Entry 1VQP (X-ray diffraction, 2.25 A resolution); this record covers chains 0 and 3 of the 32 polymer chains in the assembly.

== Chain 0 ==
Molecule: 23S ribosomal RNA
Organism: Haloarcula marismortui
Sequence (2922 nucleotides; numbered 2 to 2923; the number before each row is that of its first residue):
     2 UUGGCUACUA UGCCAGCUGG UGGAUUGCUC GGCUCAGGCG CUGAUGAAGG ACGUGCCAAG
    62 CUGCGAUAAG CCAUGGGGAG CCGCACGGAG GCGAAGAACC AUGGAUUUCC GAAUGAGAAU
   122 CUCUCUAACA AUUGCUUCGC GCAAUGAGGA ACCCCGAGAA CUGAAACAUC UCAGUAUCGG
   182 GAGGAACAGA AAACGCAAUG UGAUGUCGUU AGUAACCGCG AGUGAACGCG AUACAGCCCA
   242 AACCGAAGCC CUCACGGGCA AUGUGGUGUC AGGGCUACCU CUCAUCAGCC GACCGUCUCG
   302 ACGAAGUCUC UUGGAACAGA GCGUGAUACA GGGUGACAAC CCCGUACUCG AGACCAGUAC
   362 GACGUGCGGU AGUGCCAGAG UAGCGGGGGU UGGAUAUCCC UCGCGAAUAA CGCAGGCAUC
   422 GACUGCGAAG GCUAAACACA ACCUGAGACC GAUAGUGAAC AAGUAGUGUG AACGAACGCU
   482 GCAAAGUACC CUCAGAAGGG AGGCGAAAUA GAGCAUGAAA UCAGUUGGCG AUCGAGCGAC
   542 AGGGCAUACA AGGUCCCUCG ACGAAUGACC GACGCGCGAG CGUCCAGUAA GACUCACGGG
   602 AAGCCGAUGU UCUGUCGUAC GUUUUGAAAA ACGAGCCAGG GAGUGUGUCU GCAUGGCAAG
   662 UCUAACCGGA GUAUCCGGGG AGGCACAGGG AAACCGACAU GGCCGCAGGG CUUUGCCCGA
   722 GGGCCGCCGU CUUCAAGGGC GGGGAGCCAU GUGGACACGA CCCGAAUCCG GACGAUCUAC
   782 GCAUGGACAA GAUGAAGCGU GCCGAAAGGC ACGUGGAAGU CUGUUAGAGU UGGUGUCCUA
   842 CAAUACCCUC UCGUGAUCUA UGUGUAGGGG UGAAAGGCCC AUCGAGUCCG GCAACAGCUG
   902 GUUCCAAUCG AAACAUGUCG AAGCAUGACC UCCGCCGAGG UAGUCUGUGA GGUAGAGCGA
   962 CCGAUUGGUG UGUCCGCCUC CGAGAGGAGU CGGCACACCU GUCAAACUCC AAACUUACAG
  1022 ACGCCGUUUG ACGCGGGGAU UCCGGUGCGC GGGGUAAGCC UGUGUACCAG GAGGGGAACA
  1082 ACCCAGAGAU AGGUUAAGGU CCCCAAGUGU GGAUUAAGUG UAAUCCUCUG AAGGUGGUCU
  1142 CGAGCCCUAG ACAGCCGGGA GGUGAGCUUA GAAGCAGCUA CCCUCUAAGA AAAGCGUAAC
  1202 AGCUUACCGG CCGAGGUUUG AGGCGCCCAA AAUGAUCGGG ACUCAAAUCC ACCACCGAGA
  1262 CCUGUCCGUA CCACUCAUAC UGGUAAUCGA GUAGAUUGGC GCUCUAAUUG GAUGGAAGUA
  1322 GGGGUGAAAA CUCCUAUGGA CCGAUUAGUG ACGAAAAUCC UGGCCAUAGU AGCAGCGAUA
  1382 GUCGGGUGAG AACCCCGACG GCCUAAUGGA UAAGGGUUCC UCAGCACUGC UGAUCAGCUG
  1442 AGGGUUAGCC GGUCCUAAGU CAUACCGCAA CUCGACUAUG ACGAAAUGGG AAACGGGUUA
  1502 AUAUUCCCGU GCCACUAUGC AGUGAAAGUU GACGCCCUGG GGUCGAUCAC GCUGGGCAUU
  1562 CGCCCAGUCG AACCGUCCAA CUCCGUGGAA GCCGUAAUGG CAGGAAGCGG ACGAACGGCG
  1622 GCAUAGGGAA ACGUGAUUCA ACCUGGGGCC CAUGAAAAGA CGAGCAUAGU GUCCGUACCG
  1682 AGAACCGACA CAGGUGUCCA UGGCGGCGAA AGCCAAGGCC UGUCGGGAGC AACCAACGUU
  1742 AGGGAAUUCG GCAAGUUAGU CCCGUACCUU CGGAAGAAGG GAUGCCUGCU CCGGAACGGA
  1802 GCAGGUCGCA GUGACUCGGA AGCUCGGACU GUCUAGUAAC AACAUAGGUG ACCGCAAAUC
  1862 CGCAAGGACU CGUACGGUCA CUGAAUCCUG CCCAGUGCAG GUAUCUGAAC ACCUCGUACA
  1922 AGAGGACGAA GGACCUGUCA ACGGCGGGGG UAACUAUGAC CCUCUUAAGG UAGCGUAGUA
  1982 CCUUGCCGCA UCAGUAGCGG CUUGCAUGAA UGGAUUAACC AGAGCUUCAC UGUCCCAACG
  2042 UUGGGCCCGG UGAACUGUAC AUUCCAGUGC GGAGUCUGGA GACACCCAGG GGGAAGCGAA
  2102 GACCCUAUGG AGCUUUACUG CAGGCUGUCG CUGAGACGUG GUCGCCGAUG UGCAGCAUAG
  2162 GUAGGAGACA CUACACAGGU ACCCGCGCUA GCGGGCCACC GAGUCAACAG UGAAAUACUA
  2222 CCCGUCGGUG ACUGCGACUC UCACUCCGGG AGGAGGACAC CGAUAGCCGG GCAGUUUGAC
  2282 UGGGGCGGUA CGCGCUCGAA AAGAUAUCGA GCGCGCCCUA UGGCUAUCUC AGCCGGGACA
  2342 GAGACCCGGC GAAGAGUGCA AGAGCAAAAG AUAGCUUGAC AGUGUUCUUC CCAACGAGGA
  2402 ACGCUGACGC GAAAGCGUGG UCUAGCGAAC CAAUUAGCCU GCUUGAUGCG GGCAAUUGAU
  2462 GACAGAAAAG CUACCCUAGG GAUAACAGAG UCGUCACUCG CAAGAGCACA UAUCGACCGA
  2522 GUGGCUUGCU ACCUCGAUGU CGGUUCCCUC CAUCCUGCCC GUGCAGAAGC GGGCAAGGGU
  2582 GAGGUUGUUC GCCUAUUAAA GGAGGUCGUG AGCUGGGUUU AGACCGUCGU GAGACAGGUC
  2642 GGCUGCUAUC UACUGGGUGU GUAAUGGUGU CUGACAAGAA CGACCGUAUA GUACGAGAGG
  2702 AACUACGGUU GGUGGCCACU GGUGUACCGG UUGUUCGAGA GAGCACGUGC CGGGUAGCCA
  2762 CGCCACACGG GGUAAGAGCU GAACGCAUCU AAGCUCGAAA CCCACUUGGA AAAGAGACAC
  2822 CGCCGAGGUC CCGCGUACAA GACGCGGUCG AUAGACUCGG GGUGUGCGCG UCGAGGUAAC
  2882 GAGACGUUAA GCCCACGAGC ACUAACAGAC CAAAGCCAUC AU
Not modelled in the structure: 2-9, 126-127, 715, 971-998, 1560, 1952-1963, 2137-2236, 2339-2343, 2665-2666, 2915-2923
Modified residues: 1MA (6-hydro-1-methyladenosine-5'-monophosphate) at position 628, OMU (o2'-methyluridine 5'-monophosphate) at position 2587, OMG (o2'-methylguanosine-5'-monophosphate) at position 2588, UR3 (3-methyluridine-5'-monophoshate) at position 2619, PSU (pseudouridine-5'-monophosphate) at position 2621
Sequence notes: modified residue (628, 2587-2588, 2619, 2621)
Metal / ion sites: Mg2+ site 1 near G28 (its only coordinating residue here); Sr2+ site 1: G33, C34, U457; Na+ site 1: C40, C443; Na+ site 2: G56, A59, G61; Sr2+ site 2: G84, C85 (shared with 1 residue of chain T); Sr2+ site 3: C85, A86, C87 (shared with 1 residue of chain T); Na+ site 3 near U107 (its only coordinating residue here); Mg2+ site 2 near U115 (its only coordinating residue here); Na+ site 4: C141, G142; Na+ site 5 near U146 (its only coordinating residue here); Sr2+ site 4: G147, A183 (shared with 1 residue of chain M); Mg2+ site 3: C162, U2276; 3 more K+ sites not listed; 76 more Mg2+ sites not listed; 56 more Na+ sites not listed; 87 more Sr2+ sites not listed

== Chain 3 ==
Protein: 50S ribosomal protein L44E
Organism: Haloarcula marismortui
UniProtKB: P32411 (RL44_HALMA); numbering as in UniProt (aligned over 1-92)
Amino-acid sequence (92 residues; numbered 1 to 92; the number before each row is that of its first residue):
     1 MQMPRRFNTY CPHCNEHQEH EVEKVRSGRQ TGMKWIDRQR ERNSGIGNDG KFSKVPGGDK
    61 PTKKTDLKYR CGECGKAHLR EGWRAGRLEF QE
Metal / ion sites: Cd2+: Cys-11, Cys-14, Cys-71, Cys-74; Sr2+ site 1: Arg-42 (shared with U391(0) of chain 0); Sr2+ site 2: Gly-45, Gly-47, Asp-49; Sr2+ site 3: Asp-59 (shared with U2461(0) of chain 0)

== Interface between chain 0 and chain 3 ==
Contacting residue pairs (123; chain 0 residue first):
  A169(0) with Asn-48(3), hydrogen bond to the sugar
  U170(0) with Asn-48(3), sugar contact; Gly-50(3), hydrogen bond to the sugar
  C218(0) with Trp-35(3), phosphate contact; Gln-39(3), hydrogen bond to the phosphate; Asn-43(3), hydrogen bond to the phosphate
  G219(0) with Gln-39(3), hydrogen bond to the phosphate; Lys-51(3), phosphate contact; Lys-54(3), hydrogen bond to the sugar
  C220(0) with Trp-35(3), base contact; Lys-51(3), salt bridge to the phosphate
  G389(0) with Ile-46(3), phosphate contact
  G390(0) with Gly-45(3), phosphate contact; Ile-46(3), hydrogen bond to the phosphate
  A395(0) with Trp-35(3), sugar contact; Arg-42(3), hydrogen bond to the phosphate
  U396(0) with Trp-35(3), phosphate contact; Arg-38(3), salt bridge to the phosphate; Arg-42(3), salt bridge to the phosphate
  C735(0) with Asn-15(3), base contact
  A1922(0) with Met-33(3), base contact
  G1923(0) with Thr-31(3), hydrogen bond to the sugar; Met-33(3), sugar contact
  A1924(0) with Arg-29(3), phosphate contact
  G1925(0) with Arg-29(3), salt bridge to the phosphate
  U2120(0) with Asn-48(3), hydrogen bond to the sugar; Ser-53(3), phosphate contact
  G2121(0) with Gly-47(3), hydrogen bond to the phosphate; Asn-48(3), phosphate contact; Ser-53(3), hydrogen bond to the phosphate
  C2122(0) with Ile-46(3), phosphate contact; Gly-47(3), hydrogen bond to the phosphate
  G2316(0) with Pro-61(3), sugar contact
  C2317(0) with Pro-61(3), phosphate contact; Thr-62(3), hydrogen bond to the phosphate; Arg-84(3), salt bridge to the phosphate
  C2318(0) with Ala-85(3), phosphate contact; Gly-86(3), hydrogen bond to the phosphate
  C2319(0) with Met-1(3), hydrogen bond to the phosphate
  U2320(0) with Met-1(3), phosphate contact; Gln-2(3), hydrogen bond to the phosphate; Pro-4(3), base contact; Gln-91(3), hydrogen bond to the sugar
  A2321(0) with Gln-91(3), hydrogen bond to the phosphate
  U2378(0) with Phe-7(3), sugar contact; Asn-8(3), hydrogen bond to the phosphate
  G2379(0) with Thr-9(3), hydrogen bond to the phosphate; His-17(3), salt bridge to the phosphate
  A2380(0) with Met-1(3), base contact; Trp-83(3), base contact
  C2381(0) with Thr-9(3), sugar contact; Tyr-10(3), sugar contact; Arg-80(3), phosphate contact
  A2382(0) with Tyr-10(3), sugar contact; Pro-12(3), sugar contact; Arg-80(3), salt bridge to the phosphate
  G2407(0) with Tyr-10(3), hydrogen bond to the sugar; Asn-15(3), hydrogen bond to the sugar
  A2408(0) with Tyr-10(3), sugar contact; Asn-15(3), sugar contact; Glu-16(3), sugar contact; His-17(3), hydrogen bond to the sugar
  C2409(0) with His-17(3), hydrogen bond to the sugar
  G2426(0) with Arg-84(3), phosphate contact
  C2427(0) with Lys-60(3), base contact; Arg-84(3), salt bridge to the phosphate
  G2428(0) with Lys-60(3), hydrogen bond to the base; Lys-64(3), salt bridge to the phosphate; Arg-84(3), salt bridge to the phosphate
  C2431(0) with Lys-51(3), hydrogen bond to the sugar
  C2432(0) with Ile-36(3), phosphate contact
  A2433(0) with Gln-30(3), hydrogen bond to the sugar; Lys-34(3), phosphate contact; Ile-36(3), phosphate contact
  A2434(0) with Ser-27(3), sugar contact; Gly-28(3), hydrogen bond to the sugar; Lys-34(3), phosphate contact
  U2435(0) with Val-25(3), sugar contact; Gly-28(3), phosphate contact; Lys-68(3), hydrogen bond to the phosphate; Leu-79(3), base contact
  U2436(0) with Lys-68(3), salt bridge to the phosphate; Ala-77(3), hydrogen bond to the sugar; His-78(3), sugar contact; Leu-79(3), sugar contact
  A2437(0) with His-13(3), sugar contact; Arg-70(3), salt bridge to the phosphate; Lys-76(3), phosphate contact; Ala-77(3), hydrogen bond to the phosphate
  G2438(0) with Lys-76(3), salt bridge to the phosphate
  C2450(0) with Met-33(3), phosphate contact
  G2451(0) with Thr-31(3), hydrogen bond to the phosphate; Met-33(3), phosphate contact; Lys-34(3), salt bridge to the phosphate; Trp-35(3), phosphate contact; Arg-38(3), hydrogen bond to the sugar
  G2452(0) with Lys-34(3), phosphate contact; Trp-35(3), hydrogen bond to the phosphate
  A2456(0) with Leu-79(3), base contact
  U2457(0) with Leu-79(3), base contact; Arg-80(3), hydrogen bond to the sugar; Glu-81(3), phosphate contact; Gly-82(3), phosphate contact
  U2458(0) with Lys-64(3), phosphate contact; Thr-65(3), sugar contact; Asp-66(3), sugar contact; Glu-81(3), phosphate contact; Gly-82(3), hydrogen bond to the phosphate
  G2459(0) with Lys-63(3), hydrogen bond to the phosphate; Lys-64(3), hydrogen bond to the phosphate
  A2460(0) with Gly-58(3), sugar contact; Asp-59(3), phosphate contact; Lys-60(3), hydrogen bond to the phosphate; Lys-63(3), salt bridge to the phosphate
  U2461(0) with Gly-58(3), phosphate contact; Asp-59(3), hydrogen bond to the phosphate; Lys-60(3), phosphate contact
  G2462(0) with Lys-60(3), hydrogen bond to the base; Pro-61(3), base contact
  A2468(0) with Asn-48(3), base contact; Gly-50(3), base contact; Ser-53(3), base contact; Lys-54(3), salt bridge to the phosphate
Other interface residues (no listed pair), chain 3 (61 interface residues in all): Met-3, Arg-26, Gly-32, Asp-49

== Overview ==
Chain 0 and chain 3 form an interface of 53 and 61 residues respectively, with 42 hydrogen bonds and 16 salt
bridges. Among the polar pairs are G2428(0)/Lys-60(3), G2462(0)/Lys-60(3) and A169(0)/Asn-48(3). The Sr2+ site
1 is built by G33(0), C34(0) and U457(0).
Chain 0 is 23S ribosomal RNA and chain 3 is 50S ribosomal protein L44E, both from Haloarcula marismortui; the
structure, The structure of the transition state analogue "RAP" bound to the large ribosomal subunit of
haloarcula ..., was determined by X-ray diffraction together with 1VQ4, 1VQ5, 1VQ8, 1VQ9, 1VQK, 1VQL, 1VQM and
1VQO from the same study.
